Entry 8DB3 (X-ray diffraction, 2.90 A resolution); this record covers chains B and C of the 3 polymer chains in the assembly.

Chain B:
Name: Circadian clock protein KaiC
Organism: Cereibacter sphaeroides
Reference sequence: B9KWX8 (B9KWX8_CERSK); residues 1-490 here = UniProt positions 1-490
Chain sequence (490 residues; each row starts with the number of its first residue):
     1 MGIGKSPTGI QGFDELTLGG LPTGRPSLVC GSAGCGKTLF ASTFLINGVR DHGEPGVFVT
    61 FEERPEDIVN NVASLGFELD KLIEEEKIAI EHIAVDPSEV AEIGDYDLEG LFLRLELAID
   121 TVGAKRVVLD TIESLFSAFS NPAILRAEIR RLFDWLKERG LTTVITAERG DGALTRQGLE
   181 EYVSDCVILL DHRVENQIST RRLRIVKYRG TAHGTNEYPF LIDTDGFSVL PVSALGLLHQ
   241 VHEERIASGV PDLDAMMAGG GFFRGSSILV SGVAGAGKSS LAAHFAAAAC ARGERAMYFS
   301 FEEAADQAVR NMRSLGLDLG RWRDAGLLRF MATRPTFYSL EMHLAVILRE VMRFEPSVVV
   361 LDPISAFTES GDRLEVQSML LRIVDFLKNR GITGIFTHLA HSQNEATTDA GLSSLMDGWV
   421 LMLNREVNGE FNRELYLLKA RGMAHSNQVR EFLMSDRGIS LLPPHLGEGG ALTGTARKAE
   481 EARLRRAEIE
Unresolved in the structure: 94-107, 400-409, 464-490
Modified positions: Ser-414 (phosphoserine; SEP)
Ligand contacts:
  - ADP (adenosine-5'-diphosphate), molecule 1: Ser-32, Ala-33, Gly-34, Cys-35, Gly-36, Lys-37, Thr-38, Leu-39, Asn-71, Ser-74, Leu-75, Arg-201, Ile-222
  - ADP, molecule 2: Val-206, Lys-207, Tyr-208, Arg-209, Gly-210, Thr-211, Ala-212, His-213
  - ADP, molecule 3: Val-273, Ala-274, Gly-275, Ala-276, Gly-277, Lys-278, Ser-279, Ser-280, Met-312, Ser-314, Leu-315, Arg-433, Met-454, Ser-455, Asp-456
  - ADP, molecule 4: Lys-439, Ala-440, Arg-441, Gly-442, Met-443, Ala-444, His-445
Reported in the primary citation:
  - post-translational modification sites: Ser-414

Chain C:
Name: Circadian clock protein KaiC
Organism: Cereibacter sphaeroides
Reference sequence: B9KWX8 (B9KWX8_CERSK); numbering as in UniProt (aligned over 1-490)
Chain sequence (490 residues; row label = number of the first residue in the row):
     1 MGIGKSPTGI QGFDELTLGG LPTGRPSLVC GSAGCGKTLF ASTFLINGVR DHGEPGVFVT
    61 FEERPEDIVN NVASLGFELD KLIEEEKIAI EHIAVDPSEV AEIGDYDLEG LFLRLELAID
   121 TVGAKRVVLD TIESLFSAFS NPAILRAEIR RLFDWLKERG LTTVITAERG DGALTRQGLE
   181 EYVSDCVILL DHRVENQIST RRLRIVKYRG TAHGTNEYPF LIDTDGFSVL PVSALGLLHQ
   241 VHEERIASGV PDLDAMMAGG GFFRGSSILV SGVAGAGKSS LAAHFAAAAC ARGERAMYFS
   301 FEEAADQAVR NMRSLGLDLG RWRDAGLLRF MATRPTFYSL EMHLAVILRE VMRFEPSVVV
   361 LDPISAFTES GDRLEVQSML LRIVDFLKNR GITGIFTHLA HSQNEATTDA GLSSLMDGWV
   421 LMLNREVNGE FNRELYLLKA RGMAHSNQVR EFLMSDRGIS LLPPHLGEGG ALTGTARKAE
   481 EARLRRAEIE
Unresolved in the structure: 1, 102-106, 400-410, 464-490
Ligand contacts:
  - ADP (adenosine-5'-diphosphate), molecule 1: Ser-32, Ala-33, Gly-34, Cys-35, Gly-36, Lys-37, Thr-38, Leu-39, Asn-71, Ser-74, Leu-75, Arg-201, Ile-222, Asp-223
  - ADP, molecule 2: Val-206, Lys-207, Tyr-208, Arg-209, Gly-210, Thr-211, Ala-212, His-213
  - ADP, molecule 3: Val-273, Ala-274, Gly-275, Ala-276, Gly-277, Lys-278, Ser-279, Ser-280, Met-312, Ser-314, Leu-315, Arg-433, Met-454, Ser-455, Asp-456
  - ADP, molecule 4: Leu-438, Lys-439, Ala-440, Arg-441, Met-443, Ala-444, His-445
Reported in the primary citation:
  - mutagenesis - E62Q/E63Q: abolished catalytic activity on CI domain
  - mutagenesis - E302Q/E303Q: abolished catalytic activity on CII domain
  - mutagenesis - E62Q/E63Q: decreased binding to KaiBRS

Interface between chain B and chain C:
Pairs across the interface (94; chain B residue first):
  Ser-32(B) / Tyr-182(C)
  Ala-33(B) / Glu-181(C)
  Ala-33(B) / Tyr-182(C)
  Ala-33(B) / Val-206(C)
  Gly-34(B) / Val-206(C)
  Gly-34(B) / Lys-207(C)
  Thr-38(B) / Arg-209(C)  hydrogen bond
  Glu-62(B) / Arg-146(C)  salt bridge
  Glu-62(B) / Arg-150(C)  salt bridge
  Glu-62(B) / Val-183(C)
  Glu-63(B) / Asp-185(C)
  Glu-63(B) / Arg-209(C)  salt bridge
  Arg-64(B) / Lys-157(C)
  Arg-64(B) / Glu-158(C)
  Asp-67(B) / Arg-25(C)  salt bridge
  Asp-67(B) / Lys-157(C)  salt bridge
  Asn-70(B) / Gly-2(C)
  Asn-70(B) / Ile-3(C)
  Asn-71(B) / Arg-25(C)  hydrogen bond
  Asn-71(B) / Arg-209(C)
  Asn-71(B) / Gly-210(C)
  Ala-73(B) / Gly-2(C)
  Ser-74(B) / Gly-210(C)  hydrogen bond (side chain-backbone)
  Thr-131(B) / Arg-146(C)
  Glu-133(B) / Arg-146(C)
  Ser-137(B) / Pro-142(C)
  Ser-137(B) / Ala-143(C)
  Ala-138(B) / Ala-143(C)  hydrophobic
  Glu-168(B) / Arg-146(C)  salt bridge
  Glu-168(B) / Tyr-182(C)
  Arg-169(B) / Tyr-182(C)
  Gly-170(B) / Tyr-182(C)  hydrogen bond (backbone-side chain)
  Arg-176(B) / Arg-146(C)
  Arg-176(B) / Gly-178(C)  hydrogen bond (side chain-backbone)
  Arg-176(B) / Leu-179(C)
  Arg-176(B) / Tyr-182(C)
  His-192(B) / Arg-204(C)  hydrogen bond (backbone-side chain)
  His-192(B) / Thr-215(C)
  Val-194(B) / Arg-204(C)
  Val-194(B) / Glu-217(C)
  Asn-196(B) / Asp-372(C)
  Asn-196(B) / Leu-374(C)
  Gln-197(B) / Arg-202(C)  hydrogen bond
  Gln-197(B) / Asn-216(C)
  Gln-197(B) / Glu-217(C)  hydrogen bond (backbone-backbone)
  Gln-197(B) / Glu-341(C)
  Ile-198(B) / Asn-216(C)
  Ser-199(B) / Arg-204(C)
  Ser-199(B) / Thr-215(C)  hydrogen bond (side chain-backbone)
  Ser-199(B) / Asn-216(C)  hydrogen bond (backbone-side chain)
  Arg-201(B) / Thr-215(C)
  Ala-274(B) / Ser-413(C)
  Gly-275(B) / Lys-439(C)
  Glu-302(B) / Leu-237(C)
  Glu-302(B) / Ser-414(C)  hydrogen bond
  Glu-303(B) / Leu-237(C)
  Glu-303(B) / Arg-441(C)  salt bridge
  Ala-304(B) / Leu-237(C)
  Asp-306(B) / Val-241(C)
  Gln-307(B) / His-239(C)
  Gln-307(B) / Val-241(C)
  Gln-307(B) / Lys-388(C)
  Gln-307(B) / Asp-417(C)  hydrogen bond
  Gln-307(B) / Arg-441(C)
  Arg-310(B) / Val-241(C)
  Arg-310(B) / His-242(C)  hydrogen bond (side chain-backbone)
  Arg-310(B) / Glu-243(C)
  Arg-310(B) / Phe-263(C)
  Asn-311(B) / Arg-441(C)
  Asn-311(B) / Gly-442(C)  hydrogen bond (side chain-backbone)
  Ser-314(B) / Gly-442(C)  hydrogen bond (side chain-backbone)
  Ser-314(B) / Met-443(C)
  Ala-332(B) / Leu-237(C)  hydrophobic
  Arg-334(B) / Leu-237(C)
  Arg-334(B) / His-239(C)
  Arg-334(B) / Leu-381(C)
  Arg-334(B) / Asp-385(C)  salt bridge
  Arg-334(B) / Leu-415(C)
  Thr-336(B) / Ser-378(C)
  Thr-336(B) / Leu-381(C)
  Phe-337(B) / Asn-216(C)  hydrogen bond (backbone-side chain)
  Pro-363(B) / Ser-414(C)
  Glu-369(B) / Gln-377(C)
  Leu-399(B) / Gly-411(C)
  Leu-399(B) / Ser-414(C)
  Glu-426(B) / Tyr-436(C)  hydrogen bond
  Glu-426(B) / Val-449(C)
  Gly-429(B) / Gln-448(C)
  Gly-429(B) / Val-449(C)  hydrogen bond (backbone-backbone)
  Glu-430(B) / Asn-447(C)
  Glu-430(B) / Gln-448(C)  hydrogen bond
  Phe-431(B) / Tyr-436(C)  hydrophobic
  Phe-431(B) / Leu-438(C)  hydrophobic
  Phe-431(B) / Asn-447(C)  hydrogen bond (backbone-side chain)
Also at the interface, not in a pair above, chain B (60 interface residues in all): Gly-31, Lys-37, Asp-130, Ser-134, Ser-140, Ser-300, Arg-313, Thr-333, Pro-335, Ser-370, Asn-424, Arg-433
Also at the interface, not in a pair above, chain C (61 interface residues in all): Asn-141, Asp-154, Gln-177, Thr-211, Pro-219, Gly-236, Trp-419, Arg-425, His-445

Overview:
60 residues of chain B and 61 residues of chain C are in contact; the contacts include 20 hydrogen bonds and 8
salt bridges. Among the polar pairs are Glu-62(B)/Arg-146(C), Glu-62(B)/Arg-150(C) and Glu-63(B)/Arg-209(C).
From the paper: E62Q/E63Q of chain C abolish catalytic activity on CI domain; a modification site at
Ser-414(B).
Here chain B is Circadian clock protein KaiC and chain C is Circadian clock protein KaiC, both from
Cereibacter sphaeroides. Entry 8DB3 (Crystal structure of KaiC with truncated C-terminal coiled-coil domain)
was determined by X-ray diffraction, deposited together with 8DBA, 8FWI and 8FWJ.
